PDB entry 1LT4 | X-ray diffraction, 2.00 A resolution | chains G and A of the 6 polymer chains in the assembly

== Chain G ==
Molecule: Heat-labile enterotoxin
Source organism: Escherichia coli
Notes: fragment: holotoxin; engineered mutation(s): CHAIN A, S63K
UniProtKB: P32890 (ELBP_ECOLI); residues 1-103 here correspond to UniProt positions 22-124 (UniProt number = residue number + 21)
Chain sequence (103 residues; row label = number of the first residue in the row):
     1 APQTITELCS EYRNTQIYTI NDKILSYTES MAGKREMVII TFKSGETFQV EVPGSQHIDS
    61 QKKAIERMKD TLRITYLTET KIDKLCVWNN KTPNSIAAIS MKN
Disulfides: Cys9-Cys86

== Chain A ==
Molecule: Heat-labile enterotoxin
Source organism: Escherichia coli
Notes: fragment: holotoxin
UniProtKB: P06717 (ELAP_ECOLI); residues 1-233 here correspond to UniProt positions 19-251 (UniProt number = residue number + 18)
Chain sequence (247 residues; numbered 1 to 240 plus 14 insertion-coded residues; 7 numbers in that range are skipped by the numbering (no residue carries them; nothing is unmodelled there); the number before each row is that of its first residue; a row labelled like 188A-188N holds insertion residues (188A, then the next letters in order)):
     1 NGDRLYRADS RPPDEIKRSG GLMPRGHNEY FDRGTQMNIN LYDHARGTQT GFVRYDDGYV
    61 STKLSLRSAH LAGQSILSGY STYYIYVIAT APNMFNVNDV LGVYSPHPYE QEVSALGGIP
   121 YSQIYGWYRV NFGVIDERLH RNREYRDRYY RNLNIAPAED GYRLAGFPPD HQAWREEPWI
   181 HHAPQGCG
188A-188N NSSNSSRTITRTIT
   196 GDTCNEETQN LSTIYLREYQ SKVKRQIFSD YQSEVDIYNR IRDEL
Not modelled in the structure: 1-3, 188A-188N, 237-240
Disulfides: Cys187-Cys199
Differences from the reference sequence: engineered mutation Lys63 (Ser81 in P06717); insertion (188D-188J)
Curated features (UniProtKB/Swiss-Prot):
  - active site: Glu112

== Chain G / chain A interface ==
Residue-residue contacts - 9 pairs, chain G then chain A:
  Lys23(G) - Arg151(A)
  Arg73(G) - Glu229(A)
  Tyr76(G) - Arg148(A)  hydrogen bond (backbone-side chain)
  Leu77(G) - Arg148(A)  hydrogen bond (backbone-side chain)
  Thr78(G) - Asp225(A)
  Glu79(G) - Asp147(A)
  Glu79(G) - Arg148(A)  hydrogen bond (side chain-backbone)
  Glu79(G) - Arg151(A)  salt bridge
  Asn103(G) - Arg143(A)  hydrogen bond (backbone-side chain)
Also at the interface, not in a pair above, chain G (9 interface residues in all): Lys63, Asp70
Also at the interface, not in a pair above, chain A (7 interface residues in all): Asn234

== In short ==
Chain G and chain A form an interface of 9 and 7 residues respectively, with 4 hydrogen bonds and 1 salt
bridge. Polar contacts include Glu79(G)-Arg151(A), Tyr76(G)-Arg148(A) and Leu77(G)-Arg148(A). UniProt lists
active-site residue Glu112(A) on chain A.
Here chain G is Heat-labile enterotoxin and chain A is Heat-labile enterotoxin, both from Escherichia coli.
Entry 1LT4 (Heat-labile enterotoxin mutant S63K) was determined by X-ray diffraction.
